7K04 - chains W and A of the 11 polymer chains in the assembly; structure by electron microscopy, 9.25 A resolution (very low resolution: no residue pairs are listed; an interface is given only as per-side residue counts).

Chain W:
Molecule: Undamaged DNA strand
Sequence (29 nucleotides; each row starts with the number of its first residue):
     1 TTGACTCAAC ATCCAAACAC TGCGAGATA

Chain A:
Name: DNA repair protein RAD4
Organism: Saccharomyces cerevisiae (strain ATCC 204508 / S288c)
Reference sequence: P14736 (RAD4_YEAST); numbering as in UniProt (aligned over 1-754)
Sequence (754 residues; row label = number of the first residue in the row):
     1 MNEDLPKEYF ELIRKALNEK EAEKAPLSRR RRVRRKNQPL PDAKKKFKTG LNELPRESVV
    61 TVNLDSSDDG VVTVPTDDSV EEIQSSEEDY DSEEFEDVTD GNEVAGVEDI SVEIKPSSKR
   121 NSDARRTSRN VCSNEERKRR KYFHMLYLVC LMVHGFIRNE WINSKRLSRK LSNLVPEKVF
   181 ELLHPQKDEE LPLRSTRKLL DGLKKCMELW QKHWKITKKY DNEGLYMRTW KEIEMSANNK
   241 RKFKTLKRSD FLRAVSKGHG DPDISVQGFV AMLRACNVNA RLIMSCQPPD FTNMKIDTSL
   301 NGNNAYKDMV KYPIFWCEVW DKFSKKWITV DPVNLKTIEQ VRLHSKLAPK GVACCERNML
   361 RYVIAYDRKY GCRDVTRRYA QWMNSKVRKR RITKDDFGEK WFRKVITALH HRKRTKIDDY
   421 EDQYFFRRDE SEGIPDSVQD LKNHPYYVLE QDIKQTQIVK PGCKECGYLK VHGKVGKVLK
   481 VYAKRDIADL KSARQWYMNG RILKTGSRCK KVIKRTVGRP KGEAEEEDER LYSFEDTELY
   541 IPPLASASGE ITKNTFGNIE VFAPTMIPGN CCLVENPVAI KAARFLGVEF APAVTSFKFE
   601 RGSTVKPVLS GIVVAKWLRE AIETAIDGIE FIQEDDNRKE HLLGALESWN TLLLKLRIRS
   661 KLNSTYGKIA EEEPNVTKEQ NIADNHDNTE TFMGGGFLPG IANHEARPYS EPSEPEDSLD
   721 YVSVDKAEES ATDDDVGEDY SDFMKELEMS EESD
Not modelled in the structure: 1-89, 105-128, 518-525, 629-647, 665-754
Construct notes: conflict Glu223 (Val in P14736), Arg427 (Gln in P14736)
Curated features (UniProtKB/Swiss-Prot):
  - DNA-binding region: Asp250 to Phe269

How chain W and chain A interact:
At this resolution (9 A) residue pairs are not listed: 12 residues of chain W and 23 of chain A lie at the interface.

Summary:
The interface between chain W and chain A involves 12 residues on one side and 23 on the other.
Chain W is Undamaged DNA strand and chain A is DNA repair protein RAD4 (Saccharomyces cerevisiae (strain ATCC
204508 / S288c)); the structure, Structure of TFIIH/Rad4-Rad23-Rad33/DNA in DNA opening, was determined by
electron microscopy together with 7K01 and 7M2U from the same study.
